9CQ6 - chains K and b of the 18 polymer chains in the assembly; structure by electron microscopy, 3.10 A resolution.

[Chain K]
Molecule: 51-nt DNA strand
Sequence (51 nucleotides; each row starts with the number of its first residue):
     1 GACTAGATCAGAAGCAGTAGAGCATGCATAGTTTTTAGTTTATTGGGCGC
    51 G
Unresolved in the structure: 37-51

[Chain b]
Protein: X-ray repair cross-complementing protein 5
Source organism: Homo sapiens
UniProtKB: P13010 (XRCC5_HUMAN); residues 1-732 here = UniProt positions 1-732
Amino-acid sequence (732 residues; row label = number of the first residue in the row):
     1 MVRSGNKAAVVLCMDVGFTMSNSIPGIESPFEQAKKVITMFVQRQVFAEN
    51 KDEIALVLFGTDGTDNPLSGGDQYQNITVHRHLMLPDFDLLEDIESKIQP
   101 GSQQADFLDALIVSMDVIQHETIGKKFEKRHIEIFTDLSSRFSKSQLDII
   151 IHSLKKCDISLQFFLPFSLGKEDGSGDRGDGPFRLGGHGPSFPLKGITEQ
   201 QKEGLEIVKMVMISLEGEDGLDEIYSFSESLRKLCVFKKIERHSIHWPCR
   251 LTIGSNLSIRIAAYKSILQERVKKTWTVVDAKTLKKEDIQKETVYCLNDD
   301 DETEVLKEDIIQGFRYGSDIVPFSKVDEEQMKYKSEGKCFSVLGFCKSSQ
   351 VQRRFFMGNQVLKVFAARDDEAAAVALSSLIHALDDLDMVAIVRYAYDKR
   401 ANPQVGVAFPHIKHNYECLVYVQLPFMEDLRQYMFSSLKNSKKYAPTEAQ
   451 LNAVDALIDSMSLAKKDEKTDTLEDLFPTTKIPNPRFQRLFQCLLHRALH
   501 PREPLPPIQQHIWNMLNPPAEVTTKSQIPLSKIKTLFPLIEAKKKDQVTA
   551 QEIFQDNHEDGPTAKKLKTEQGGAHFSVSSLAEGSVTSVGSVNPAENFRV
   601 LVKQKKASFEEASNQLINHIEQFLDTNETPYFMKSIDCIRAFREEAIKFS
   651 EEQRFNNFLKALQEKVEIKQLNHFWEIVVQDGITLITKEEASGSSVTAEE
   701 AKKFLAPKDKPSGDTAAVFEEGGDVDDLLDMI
Unresolved in the structure: 1-4, 170-179, 543-732
UniProt features mapped onto this chain:
  - region: Leu-138 to Leu-165 (Leucine-zipper)
  - motif: Glu-720 to Leu-728 (EEXXXDL motif)
  - modified residue: Lys-144 (N6-acetyllysine), Ser-255 (Phosphoserine), Ser-258 (Phosphoserine), Lys-265 (N6-acetyllysine), Ser-318 (Phosphoserine), Lys-332 (N6-acetyllysine), Thr-535 (Phosphothreonine), Ser-577 (Phosphoserine), Ser-579 (Phosphoserine), Ser-580 (Phosphoserine), Lys-660 (N6-acetyllysine), Lys-665 (N6-acetyllysine), Thr-715 (Phosphothreonine)
  - cross-link (Glycyl lysine isopeptide (Lys-Gly)): Lys-195 (interchain with G-Cter in SUMO2), Lys-532 (interchain with G-Cter in SUMO2), Lys-534 (interchain with G-Cter in SUMO2), Lys-566 (interchain with G-Cter in SUMO2), Lys-568 (interchain with G-Cter in SUMO2), Lys-669 (interchain with G-Cter in SUMO2), Lys-688 (interchain with G-Cter in SUMO2)
  - mutagenesis: Glu-720 to Glu-721 (Abolishes interaction with PRKDC and its recruitment to sites of DNA damage), Asp-726 to Asp-727 (Abolishes interaction with PRKDC and its recruitment to sites of DNA damage)

[Interface between chain K and chain b]
Residue-residue contacts (13; chain K residue first):
  DG17(K) with Arg-431(b), salt bridge to the phosphate
  DG20(K) with Arg-271(b), salt bridge to the phosphate; Arg-486(b), salt bridge to the phosphate
  DA21(K) with Thr-275(b), phosphate contact; Trp-276(b), hydrogen bond to the phosphate
  DG22(K) with Thr-275(b), hydrogen bond to the phosphate
  DA24(K) with Arg-400(b), base contact
  DT25(K) with Arg-400(b), base contact
  DG26(K) with Lys-399(b), sugar contact
  DC27(K) with Lys-338(b), hydrogen bond to the phosphate; Lys-399(b), phosphate contact
  DA28(K) with Lys-338(b), salt bridge to the phosphate
  DT29(K) with His-246(b), salt bridge to the phosphate
Other interface residues (no listed pair), chain K (11 interface residues in all): DA19
Other interface residues (no listed pair), chain b (11 interface residues in all): Pro-248, Lys-274

[Summary]
Chain K and chain b each contribute 11 residues to their interface, with 3 hydrogen bonds and 5 salt bridges.
Among the polar pairs are DA21(K)/Trp-276(b), DG22(K)/Thr-275(b) and DC27(K)/Lys-338(b). From UniProt: 4
mutagenesis sites on chain b.
Chain K is a 51-nt DNA strand and chain b is X-ray repair cross-complementing protein 5 (Homo sapiens); the
structure, The ligation complex in the NHEJ pathway, was determined by electron microscopy together with 9CQ3,
9CQC, 9N81, 9N82 and 9N83 from the same study.
